Entry 4QPG (X-ray diffraction, 3.50 A resolution); this record covers chains A and B of the 3 polymer chains in the assembly.

# Chain A
Molecule: Capsid protein VP1
Organism: Human hepatitis A virus
Amino-acid sequence (225 residues; each row starts with the number of its first residue):
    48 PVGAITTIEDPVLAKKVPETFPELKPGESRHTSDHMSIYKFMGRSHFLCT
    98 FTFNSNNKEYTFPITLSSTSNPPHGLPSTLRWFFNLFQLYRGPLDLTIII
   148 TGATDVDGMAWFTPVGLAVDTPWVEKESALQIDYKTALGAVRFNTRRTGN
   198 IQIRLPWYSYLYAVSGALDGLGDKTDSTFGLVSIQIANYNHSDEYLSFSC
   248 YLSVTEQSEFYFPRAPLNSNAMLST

# Chain B
Molecule: Capsid protein VP0
Organism: Human hepatitis A virus
Amino-acid sequence (204 residues; numbered 41 to 244; the number before each row is that of its first residue):
    41 GASYFTSVDQSSVHTAEVGSHQIEPLKTSVDKPGSKKTQGEKFFLIHSAR
    91 WLTTHALFHEVAKLDVVKLLYNEQFAVQGLLRYHTYARFGIEIQVQINPT
   141 PFQQGGLICAMVPGDQSYGSIASLTVYPHGLLNCNINNVVRIKVPFIYTR
   191 GAYHFKDPQYPVWELTIRVWSELNIGTGTSAYTSLNVLARFTDLELHGLT
   241 PLST

# Interface between chain A and chain B
Contacting residue pairs (47; chain A residue first):
  Thr54(A) - Ile176(B)
  Glu56(A) - Leu171(B)
  Glu56(A) - Asn173(B)  hydrogen bond
  Glu56(A) - Asn177(B)
  Ser115(A) - Ser157(B)
  Ser115(A) - Tyr158(B)
  Gln135(A) - Pro153(B)
  Leu136(A) - Tyr188(B)
  Leu136(A) - Thr189(B)
  Tyr207(A) - Arg190(B)  hydrogen bond
  Leu208(A) - Thr189(B)
  Leu208(A) - Arg190(B)
  Tyr209(A) - Tyr188(B)
  Tyr209(A) - Thr189(B)  hydrogen bond (backbone-backbone)
  Ala210(A) - Thr189(B)  hydrogen bond (backbone-backbone)
  Ala214(A) - Ser157(B)
  Leu215(A) - Tyr200(B)  hydrophobic
  Asp216(A) - Tyr200(B)
  Asp216(A) - Pro201(B)
  Leu218(A) - Pro198(B)
  Leu218(A) - Gln199(B)
  Gly219(A) - Gln199(B)
  Thr222(A) - Gln199(B)  hydrogen bond
  Asp223(A) - Thr189(B)  hydrogen bond
  Asp223(A) - Arg190(B)  salt bridge
  Phe259(A) - Pro153(B)
  Phe259(A) - Pro168(B)
  Phe259(A) - Ile187(B)  hydrophobic
  Phe259(A) - Trp203(B)  hydrophobic
  Pro260(A) - Val166(B)
  Arg261(A) - Val152(B)
  Arg261(A) - Pro153(B)  hydrogen bond (side chain-backbone)
  Arg261(A) - Asp155(B)  hydrogen bond (side chain-backbone)
  Arg261(A) - Gln156(B)  hydrogen bond (side chain-backbone)
  Arg261(A) - Ser157(B)
  Arg261(A) - Val166(B)
  Arg261(A) - Tyr167(B)  hydrogen bond
  Ala262(A) - Gly159(B)
  Ala262(A) - Ser160(B)
  Ala262(A) - Ser163(B)
  Ala262(A) - Tyr167(B)  hydrogen bond (backbone-side chain)
  Pro263(A) - Gly159(B)
  Pro263(A) - Ser160(B)  hydrogen bond (backbone-backbone)
  Leu264(A) - Tyr158(B)
  Asn265(A) - Tyr158(B)  hydrogen bond (backbone-backbone)
  Asn265(A) - Ser160(B)
  Ala268(A) - Tyr158(B)  hydrophobic
Also at the interface, not in a pair above, chain A (28 interface residues in all): Ile55, Thr116, Val211, Ser212
Also at the interface, not in a pair above, chain B (27 interface residues in all): Met151, Leu164

# Summary
28 residues of chain A face 27 of chain B across their interface; the contacts include 13 hydrogen bonds and 1
salt bridge. Among the polar pairs are Asp223(A)-Arg190(B), Glu56(A)-Asn173(B) and Tyr207(A)-Arg190(B).
Here chain A is Capsid protein VP1 and chain B is Capsid protein VP0, both from Human hepatitis A virus. Entry
4QPG (Crystal structure of empty hepatitis A virus) was determined by X-ray diffraction together with 4QPI
from the same study.
